PDB entry 2LL7 | solution NMR | chains A and B

# Chain A
Protein: Calmodulin
From: Homo sapiens
Reference sequence: P62158 (CALM_HUMAN); residues 1-148 here correspond to UniProt positions 2-149 (UniProt number = residue number + 1)
Sequence (148 residues; row label = number of the first residue in the row):
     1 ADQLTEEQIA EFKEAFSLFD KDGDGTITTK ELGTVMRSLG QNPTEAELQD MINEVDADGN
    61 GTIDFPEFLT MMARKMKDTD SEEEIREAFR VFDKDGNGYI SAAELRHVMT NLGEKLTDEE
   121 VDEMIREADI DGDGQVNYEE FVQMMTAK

# Chain B
Protein: Nitric oxide synthase, endothelial
From: Homo sapiens
Notes: EC 1.14.13.39; fragment: Calmodulin-binding region residues 493-509
Reference sequence: P29474 (NOS3_HUMAN); residues 149-165 here correspond to UniProt positions 493-509 (UniProt number = residue number + 344)
Sequence (17 residues; row label = number of the first residue in the row):
   149 KKTFKEVANA VKISASL
Swiss-Prot annotation at these positions:
  - modified residue: T151 (Phosphothreonine)

# How chain A and chain B interact
Residue-residue contacts (32; chain A residue first):
  E11(A) - K149(B)
  E11(A) - K150(B)
  E11(A) - E154(B)
  E14(A) - T151(B)
  E14(A) - E154(B)
  E14(A) - V155(B)
  A15(A) - E154(B)
  F19(A) - S162(B)
  M36(A) - S162(B)
  L39(A) - V159(B)
  L39(A) - S162(B)
  M51(A) - L165(B)
  E54(A) - L165(B)
  M72(A) - I161(B)
  M76(A) - I161(B)
  E84(A) - K160(B)
  E84(A) - S164(B)
  E87(A) - K160(B)
  A88(A) - K160(B)
  V91(A) - V159(B)
  F92(A) - V159(B)
  L105(A) - F152(B)
  M124(A) - T151(B)
  M124(A) - F152(B)
  E127(A) - T151(B)
  E127(A) - F152(B)
  E127(A) - K153(B)
  M144(A) - K153(B)
  M144(A) - A156(B)
  M145(A) - N157(B)
  M145(A) - K160(B)
  K148(A) - N157(B)
Also at the interface, not in a pair above, chain A (27 interface residues in all): L18, V35, A102, R106, I125, V136
Also at the interface, not in a pair above, chain B (16 interface residues in all): A163

# In short
27 residues of chain A and 16 residues of chain B are in contact.
Chain A is Calmodulin and chain B is Nitric oxide synthase, endothelial, both from Homo sapiens; the
structure, Solution NMR structure of CaM bound to the eNOS CaM binding domain peptide, was determined by
solution NMR together with 2LL6 from the same study.
